PDB entry 7P38 | X-ray diffraction, 2.70 A resolution | chain A

[Chain A]
Name: Dextransucrase
From: Lactobacillus reuteri
Notes: EC 2.4.1.5
UniProt: A0A1Z2RUH3 (A0A1Z2RUH3_LACRE); residues 417-1277 here correspond to UniProt positions 380-1240 (UniProt number = residue number - 37)
Amino-acid sequence (881 residues; row label = number of the first residue in the row):
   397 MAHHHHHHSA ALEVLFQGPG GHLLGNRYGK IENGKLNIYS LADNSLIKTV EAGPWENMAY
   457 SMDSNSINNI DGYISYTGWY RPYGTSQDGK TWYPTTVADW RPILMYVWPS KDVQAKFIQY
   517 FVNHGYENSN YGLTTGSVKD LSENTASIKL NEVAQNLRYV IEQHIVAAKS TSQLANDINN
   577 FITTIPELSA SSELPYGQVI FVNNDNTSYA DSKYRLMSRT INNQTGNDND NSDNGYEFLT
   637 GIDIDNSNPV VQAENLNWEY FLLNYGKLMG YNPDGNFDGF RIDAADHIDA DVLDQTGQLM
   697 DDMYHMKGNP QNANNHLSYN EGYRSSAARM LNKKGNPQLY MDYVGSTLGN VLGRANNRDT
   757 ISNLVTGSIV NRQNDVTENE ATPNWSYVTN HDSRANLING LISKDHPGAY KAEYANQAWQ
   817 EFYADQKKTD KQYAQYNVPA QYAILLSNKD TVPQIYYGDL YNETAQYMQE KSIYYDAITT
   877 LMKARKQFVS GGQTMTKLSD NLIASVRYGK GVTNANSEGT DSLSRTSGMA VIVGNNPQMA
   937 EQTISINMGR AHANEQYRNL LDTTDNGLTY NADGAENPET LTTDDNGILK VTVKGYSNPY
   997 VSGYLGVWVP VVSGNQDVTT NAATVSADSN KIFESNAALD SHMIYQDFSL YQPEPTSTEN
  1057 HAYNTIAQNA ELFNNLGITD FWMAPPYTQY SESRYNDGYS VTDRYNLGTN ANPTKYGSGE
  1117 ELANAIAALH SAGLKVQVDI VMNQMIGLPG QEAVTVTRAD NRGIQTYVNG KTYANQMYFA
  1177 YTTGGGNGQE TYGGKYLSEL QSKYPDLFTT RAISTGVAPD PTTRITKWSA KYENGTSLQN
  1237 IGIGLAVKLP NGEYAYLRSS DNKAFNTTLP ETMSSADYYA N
Not modelled in the structure: 397-445
Sequence notes: initiating methionine (397); expression tag (398-416)
Ion coordination: Ca2+: Glu-633, Asp-639, His-683, Asn-1139
What the authors report for this chain:
  - catalytic residues: Asp-679, Glu-717, Asp-788
  - conformationally variable residues (order/disorder transition): Lys-800 to Ala-811

[In short]
Glu-633, Asp-639, His-683 and Asn-1139 form the Ca2+ site. The paper reports catalytic residues Asp-679,
Glu-717 and Asp-788; conformational variability at Lys-800.
Chain A is Dextransucrase (Lactobacillus reuteri); the structure, 4,6-alpha-glucanotransferase GtfB from
Limosilactobacillus reuteri NCC 2613, was determined by X-ray diffraction, deposited together with 7P39.
